4ZXA - chains W and X of the 4 polymer chains in the assembly; structure by X-ray diffraction, 2.49 A resolution.

[Chain W (and X)]
Molecule: Hydroquinone dioxygenase large subunit
Organism: Pseudomonas sp. (strain WBC-3)
Notes: chain X of this document is another copy of the same molecule, construct and numbering; everything in this record applies to it too
Reference sequence: C1I209 (C1I209_PSEWB); numbering as in UniProt (aligned over 1-339)
Chain sequence (339 residues; numbered 1 to 339; the number before each row is that of its first residue):
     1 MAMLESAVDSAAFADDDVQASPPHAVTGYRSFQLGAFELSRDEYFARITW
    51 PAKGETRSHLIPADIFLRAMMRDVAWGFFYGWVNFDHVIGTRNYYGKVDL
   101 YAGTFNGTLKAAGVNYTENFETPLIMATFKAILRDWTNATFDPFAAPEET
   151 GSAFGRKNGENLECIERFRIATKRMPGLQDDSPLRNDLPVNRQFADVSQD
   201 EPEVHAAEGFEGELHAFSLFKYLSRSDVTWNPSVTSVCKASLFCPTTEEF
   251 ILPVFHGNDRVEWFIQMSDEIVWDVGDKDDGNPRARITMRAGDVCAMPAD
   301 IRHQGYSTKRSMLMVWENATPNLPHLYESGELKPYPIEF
Disordered / not traced: 1-15
Metal / ion sites: Cd2+: H256, N258, E262, H303 (together with 4-hydroxybenzonitrile)
Ligand contacts: 4-hydroxybenzonitrile (H8N): W76, F79, W230, N231, P232, T246, E248, L252, H256, E262, F264, W273, H303, L313, V315

[Interface between chain W and chain X]
Pairs across the interface - 43 pairs, chain W then chain X:
  D42(W) with T308(X), hydrogen bond
  E43(W) with T308(X)
  Y44(W) with A146(X); P147(X); E148(X), hydrogen bond; E249(X), hydrogen bond; F250(X), hydrophobic; T308(X)
  F45(W) with F250(X), hydrophobic; I251(X), hydrophobic; Y306(X), hydrophobic; T308(X)
  S58(W) with R286(X), hydrogen bond (backbone-side chain)
  H59(W) with R286(X)
  L60(W) with R286(X); Y306(X), hydrophobic
  T108(W) with N282(X); P283(X)
  A146(W) with Y44(X)
  P147(W) with Y44(X); F154(X), hydrophobic
  E148(W) with E43(X); Y44(X); S152(X), hydrogen bond; F154(X); G155(X), hydrogen bond (side chain-backbone)
  F154(W) with P147(X), hydrophobic; F250(X), hydrophobic
  E249(W) with Y44(X), hydrogen bond
  F250(W) with Y44(X), hydrophobic; F45(X)
  I251(W) with F45(X), hydrophobic
  N282(W) with T108(X)
  P283(W) with T108(X); L109(X), hydrophobic
  R286(W) with S58(X); L60(X)
  Y306(W) with F45(X), hydrophobic; L60(X), hydrophobic
  T308(W) with D42(X), hydrogen bond; E43(X); Y44(X); F45(X)
Also at the interface, not in a pair above, chain W (26 interface residues in all): P62, L109, G155, R192, G281, S307
Also at the interface, not in a pair above, chain X (28 interface residues in all): H59, P62, A112, R192, V272, S307

[In short]
Chain W and chain X form an interface of 26 and 28 residues respectively; the contacts include 8 hydrogen
bonds. Polar pairs include D42(W)-T308(X), Y44(W)-E148(X) and Y44(W)-E249(X). Chain W binds
4-hydroxybenzonitrile. H256(W), N258(W), E262(W) and H303(W) form the Cd2+ site.
Chain W and chain X are both Hydroquinone dioxygenase large subunit (Pseudomonas sp. (strain WBC-3)); the
structure, Crystal Structure of hydroquinone 1,2-dioxygenase PnpCD in complex with Cd2+ and
4-hydroxybenzonitrile, was determined by X-ray diffraction, deposited together with 4ZXC and 4ZXD.
